PDB entry 3L7I | X-ray diffraction, 2.70 A resolution | chains C and D of the 4 polymer chains in the assembly

Chain C (and D):
Name: Teichoic acid biosynthesis protein F
Source organism: Staphylococcus epidermidis
Notes: EC 2.7.8.12; fragment: TagF; chain D of this document is another copy of the same molecule, construct and numbering; everything in this record applies to it too
Reference sequence: Q5HLM5 (Q5HLM5_STAEQ); residues 1-721 here = UniProt positions 1-721
Chain sequence (729 residues; each row starts with the number of its first residue):
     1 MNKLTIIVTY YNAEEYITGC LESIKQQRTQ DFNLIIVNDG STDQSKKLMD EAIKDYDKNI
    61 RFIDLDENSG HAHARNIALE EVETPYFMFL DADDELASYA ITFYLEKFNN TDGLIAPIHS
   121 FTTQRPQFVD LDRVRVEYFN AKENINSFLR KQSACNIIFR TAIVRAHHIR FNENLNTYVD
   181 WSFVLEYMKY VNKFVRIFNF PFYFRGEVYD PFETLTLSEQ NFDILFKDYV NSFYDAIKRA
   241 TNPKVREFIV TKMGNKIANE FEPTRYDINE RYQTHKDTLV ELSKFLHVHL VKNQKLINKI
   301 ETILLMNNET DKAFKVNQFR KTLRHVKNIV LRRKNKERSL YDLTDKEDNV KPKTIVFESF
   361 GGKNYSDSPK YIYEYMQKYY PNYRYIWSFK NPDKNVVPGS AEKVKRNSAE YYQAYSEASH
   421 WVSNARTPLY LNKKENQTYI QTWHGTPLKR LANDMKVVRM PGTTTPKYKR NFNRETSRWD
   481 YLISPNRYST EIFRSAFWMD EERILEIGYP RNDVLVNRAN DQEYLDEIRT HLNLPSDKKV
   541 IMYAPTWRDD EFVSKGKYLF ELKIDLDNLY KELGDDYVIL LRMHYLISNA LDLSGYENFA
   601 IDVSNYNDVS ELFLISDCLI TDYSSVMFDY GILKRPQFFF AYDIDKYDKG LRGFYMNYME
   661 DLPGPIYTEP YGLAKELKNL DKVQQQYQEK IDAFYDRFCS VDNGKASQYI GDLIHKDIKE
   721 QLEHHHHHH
Unresolved in the structure: 1-312, 724-729 (chain D: 1-312, 554-557, 725-729)
Sequence notes: expression tag (722-729)
UniProt features mapped onto this chain:
  - binding site (CDP-glycerol): W443 to P447, R511, P545, T546, R582 to H584, S624, S625, D629

Interface between chain C and chain D:
Residue-residue contacts (11; chain C residue first):
  F314(C) with V330(D), hydrophobic
  V316(C) with L331(D), hydrophobic
  F319(C) with V330(D), hydrophobic; L331(D), hydrophobic
  L323(C) with L323(D); K327(D)
  K327(C) with L323(D)
  V330(C) with F314(D), hydrophobic; F319(D), hydrophobic
  L331(C) with V316(D), hydrophobic; F319(D), hydrophobic
Interface residues without a listed pair, chain C (12 interface residues in all): R320, V326, R333, G462, T464
Interface residues without a listed pair, chain D (12 interface residues in all): R320, R333, G462, T463, T464

In short:
Chain C and chain D each contribute 12 residues to their interface. Curated annotation (UniProt) lists 14
CDP-glycerol-binding residues on chain C.
Chain C and chain D are both Teichoic acid biosynthesis protein F (Staphylococcus epidermidis); the structure,
Structure of the Wall Teichoic Acid Polymerase TagF, was determined by X-ray diffraction (same publication as
3L7J, 3L7K, 3L7L and 3L7M).
